Entry 6SQN (X-ray diffraction, 2.05 A resolution); this record covers chains B and C of the 6 polymer chains in the assembly.

[Chain B (and C)]
Molecule: U1 small nuclear ribonucleoprotein A
From: Homo sapiens
Notes: chain C of this document is another copy of the same molecule, construct and numbering; everything in this record applies to it too
UniProt: P09012 (SNRPA_HUMAN); numbering as in UniProt (aligned over 2-98)
Amino-acid sequence (97 residues; row label = number of the first residue in the row):
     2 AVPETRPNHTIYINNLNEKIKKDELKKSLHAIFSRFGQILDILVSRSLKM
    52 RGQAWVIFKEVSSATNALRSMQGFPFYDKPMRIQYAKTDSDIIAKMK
Unresolved in the structure: 98 (chain C: 2, 98)
Construct notes: engineered mutation H31 (Tyr in P09012), R36 (Gln in P09012), W56 (Phe in P09012)
UniProt features mapped onto this chain:
  - modified residue: A2 (N-acetylalanine), K60 (N6-acetyllysine)
  - mutagenesis: T11 (T11V: Abolishes RNA binding), Y13 (Y13F: Substantially reduces RNA binding), N15 (N15V: Abolishes RNA binding), N16 (N16V: Substantially reduces RNA binding), R52 (R52Q: Abolishes RNA binding)

[How chain B and chain C interact]
Residue-residue contacts - 16 pairs, chain B then chain C:
  I33(B) - T6(C)
  R36(B) - T6(C)  hydrogen bond (side chain-backbone)
  R36(B) - P8(C)
  R70(B) - R70(C)
  S71(B) - R70(C)
  Q73(B) - Q73(C)
  G74(B) - Q73(C)
  F75(B) - E5(C)
  F75(B) - T6(C)
  F75(B) - Q73(C)
  F75(B) - Q85(C)
  P76(B) - Q73(C)
  P76(B) - R83(C)
  P76(B) - I84(C)
  P76(B) - Q85(C)
  P81(B) - R83(C)
Other interface residues (no listed pair), chain B (10 interface residues in all): M72
Other interface residues (no listed pair), chain C (11 interface residues in all): V3, L69, Y86

[Summary]
Chain B and chain C form an interface of 10 and 11 residues respectively; the contacts include 1 hydrogen
bond. Its one hydrogen-bonded contact is R36(B)-T6(C). Curated annotation (UniProt) lists 5 mutagenesis sites
on chain B.
Both chains are U1 small nuclear ribonucleoprotein A (Homo sapiens). Entry 6SQN (Structure of the U1A variant
A1-98 Y31H/Q36R/F56W triple mutant co-crystallized with RNA) was determined by X-ray diffraction (same
publication as 6SQQ, 6SQT, 6SQV and 6SR7).
